PDB entry 4OIR | X-ray diffraction, 3.10 A resolution | chains D and G of the 9 polymer chains in the assembly

# Chain D
Name: DNA-directed RNA polymerase subunit beta'
Source organism: Thermus thermophilus
Notes: EC 2.7.7.6
UniProtKB: Q8RQE8 (RPOC_THET8); residues 1-1524 here = UniProt positions 1-1524
Sequence (1524 residues; each row starts with the number of its first residue):
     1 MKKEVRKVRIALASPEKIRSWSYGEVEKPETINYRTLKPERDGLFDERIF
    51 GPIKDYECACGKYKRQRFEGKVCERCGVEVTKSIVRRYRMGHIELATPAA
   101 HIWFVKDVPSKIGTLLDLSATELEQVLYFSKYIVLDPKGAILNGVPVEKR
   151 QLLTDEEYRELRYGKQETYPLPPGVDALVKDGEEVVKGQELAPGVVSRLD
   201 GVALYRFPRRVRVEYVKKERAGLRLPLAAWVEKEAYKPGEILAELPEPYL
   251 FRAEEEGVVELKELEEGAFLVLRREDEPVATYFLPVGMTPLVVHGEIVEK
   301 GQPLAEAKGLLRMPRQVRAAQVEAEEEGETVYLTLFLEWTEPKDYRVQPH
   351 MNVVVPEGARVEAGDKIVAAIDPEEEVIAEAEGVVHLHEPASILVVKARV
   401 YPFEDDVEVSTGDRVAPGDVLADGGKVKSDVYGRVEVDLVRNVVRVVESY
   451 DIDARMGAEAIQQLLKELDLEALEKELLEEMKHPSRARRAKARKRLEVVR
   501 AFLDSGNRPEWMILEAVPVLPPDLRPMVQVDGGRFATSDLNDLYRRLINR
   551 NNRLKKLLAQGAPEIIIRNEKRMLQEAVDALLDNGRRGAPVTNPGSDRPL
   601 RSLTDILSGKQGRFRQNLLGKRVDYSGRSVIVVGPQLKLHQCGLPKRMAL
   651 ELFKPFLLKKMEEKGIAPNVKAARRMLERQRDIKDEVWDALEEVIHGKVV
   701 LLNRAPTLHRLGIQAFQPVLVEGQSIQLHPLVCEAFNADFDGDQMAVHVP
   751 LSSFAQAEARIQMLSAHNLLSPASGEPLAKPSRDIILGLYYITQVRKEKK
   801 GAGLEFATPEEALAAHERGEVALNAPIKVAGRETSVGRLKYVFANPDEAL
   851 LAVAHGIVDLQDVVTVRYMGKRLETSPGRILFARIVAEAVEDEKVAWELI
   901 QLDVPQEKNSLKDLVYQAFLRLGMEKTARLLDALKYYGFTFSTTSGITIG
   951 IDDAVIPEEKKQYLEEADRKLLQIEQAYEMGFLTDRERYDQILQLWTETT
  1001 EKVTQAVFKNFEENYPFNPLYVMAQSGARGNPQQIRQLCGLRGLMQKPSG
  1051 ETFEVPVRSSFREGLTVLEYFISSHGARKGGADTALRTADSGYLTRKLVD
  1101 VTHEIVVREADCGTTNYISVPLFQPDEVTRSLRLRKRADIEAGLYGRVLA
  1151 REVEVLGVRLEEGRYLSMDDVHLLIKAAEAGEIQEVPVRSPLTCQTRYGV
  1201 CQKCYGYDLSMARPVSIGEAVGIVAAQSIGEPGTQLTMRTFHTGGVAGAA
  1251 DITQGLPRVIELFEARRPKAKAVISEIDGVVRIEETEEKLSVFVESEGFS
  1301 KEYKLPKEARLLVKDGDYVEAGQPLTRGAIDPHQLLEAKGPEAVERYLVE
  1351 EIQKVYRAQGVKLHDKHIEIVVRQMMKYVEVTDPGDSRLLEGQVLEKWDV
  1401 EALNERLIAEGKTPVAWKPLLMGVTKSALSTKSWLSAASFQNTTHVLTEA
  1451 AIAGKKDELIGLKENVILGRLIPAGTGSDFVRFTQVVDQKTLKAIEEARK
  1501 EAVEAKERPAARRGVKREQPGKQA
Disordered / not traced: 1-2, 1239-1253, 1503-1524
Metal / ion sites: Zn2+ site 1: Cys-58, Cys-60, Cys-73, Cys-76; Mg2+ site 1: Asp-739, Asp-741, Asp-743; Mg2+ site 2 near Lys-840 (its only coordinating residue here); Mg2+ site 3 near Ile-900 (its only coordinating residue here); Zn2+ site 2: Cys-1112, Cys-1194, Cys-1201, Cys-1204

# Chain G
Molecule: 21-nt DNA strand
Sequence (21 nucleotides; row label = number of the first residue in the row):
     1 CCTGCATCCGTGAGTCGAGGG
Disordered / not traced: 1-3, 20-21

# How chain D and chain G interact
Pairs across the interface - 20 pairs, chain D then chain G:
  Arg-586(D) with DG10(G), hydrogen bond to the phosphate; DT11(G), salt bridge to the phosphate
  Lys-610(D) with DG14(G), salt bridge to the phosphate; DT15(G), salt bridge to the phosphate
  Arg-615(D) with DA13(G), salt bridge to the phosphate; DT15(G), salt bridge to the phosphate
  Arg-622(D) with DG17(G), salt bridge to the phosphate
  Arg-628(D) with DC16(G), hydrogen bond to the base; DG17(G), sugar contact
  Ala-705(D) with DC16(G), sugar contact
  Pro-706(D) with DT15(G), base contact
  Thr-1088(D) with DG14(G), hydrogen bond to the base
  Ala-1089(D) with DG14(G), sugar contact
  Gly-1092(D) with DG14(G), sugar contact
  Tyr-1093(D) with DG12(G), sugar contact; DA13(G), sugar contact; DG14(G), sugar contact
  Gln-1441(D) with DG12(G), phosphate contact
  Asn-1442(D) with DT11(G), sugar contact; DG12(G), hydrogen bond to the phosphate
Other interface residues (no listed pair), chain D (14 interface residues in all): Thr-1443

# In short
14 residues of chain D and 8 residues of chain G are in contact, with 4 hydrogen bonds and 6 salt bridges.
Polar pairs include Arg-628(D)/DC16(G), Thr-1088(D)/DG14(G) and Arg-586(D)/DG10(G). Cys-58(D), Cys-60(D),
Cys-73(D) and Cys-76(D) form the Zn2+ site 1.
Here chain D is DNA-directed RNA polymerase subunit beta' (Thermus thermophilus) and chain G is a 21-nt DNA
strand. Entry 4OIR (Crystal structure of Thermus thermophilus RNA polymerase transcription initiation complex
soaked with GE23077 and rifamycin SV) was determined by X-ray diffraction (same publication as 4MQ9, 4OIN,
4OIO, 4OIP and 4OIQ).
